6RZU - chains B and C of the 12 polymer chains in the assembly; structure by electron microscopy, 14.70 A resolution (very low resolution: no residue pairs are listed; an interface is given only as per-side residue counts).

[Chain B (and C)]
Molecule: Putative mitochondrial dynamin protein
Source organism: Chaetomium thermophilum var. thermophilum DSM 1495
Notes: chain C of this document is another copy of the same molecule, construct and numbering; everything in this record applies to it too
Reference sequence: G0SGC7 (G0SGC7_CHATD); residue numbers follow UniProt; this construct covers 219-913
Amino-acid sequence (695 residues; numbered 219 to 913; the number before each row is that of its first residue):
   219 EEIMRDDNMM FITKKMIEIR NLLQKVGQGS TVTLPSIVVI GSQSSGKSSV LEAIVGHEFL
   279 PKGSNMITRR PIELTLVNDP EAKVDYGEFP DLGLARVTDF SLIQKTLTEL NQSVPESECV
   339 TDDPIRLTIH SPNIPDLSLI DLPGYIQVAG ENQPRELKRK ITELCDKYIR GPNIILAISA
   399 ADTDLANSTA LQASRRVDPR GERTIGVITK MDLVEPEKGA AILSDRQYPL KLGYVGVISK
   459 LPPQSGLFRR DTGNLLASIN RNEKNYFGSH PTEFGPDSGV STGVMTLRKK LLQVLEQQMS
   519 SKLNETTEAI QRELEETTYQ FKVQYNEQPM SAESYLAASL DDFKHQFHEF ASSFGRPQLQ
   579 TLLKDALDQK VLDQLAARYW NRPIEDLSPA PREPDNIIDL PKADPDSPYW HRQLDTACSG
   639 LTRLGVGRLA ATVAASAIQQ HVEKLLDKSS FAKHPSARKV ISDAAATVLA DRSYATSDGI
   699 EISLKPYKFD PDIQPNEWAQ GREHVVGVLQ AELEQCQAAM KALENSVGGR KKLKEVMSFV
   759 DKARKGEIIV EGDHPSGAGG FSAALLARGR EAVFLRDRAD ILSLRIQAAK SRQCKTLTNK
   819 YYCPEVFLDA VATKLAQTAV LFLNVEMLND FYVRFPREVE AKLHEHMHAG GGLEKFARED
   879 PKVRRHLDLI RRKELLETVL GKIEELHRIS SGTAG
Unresolved in the structure: 219-223, 333-338, 365-374, 459-470, 911-913
Disulfide bonds: C812-C821
What the authors report for this chain:
  - mutagenesis - Y537A, D559A, K562A, R646A: unchanged binding to liposome
  - mutagenesis - Y537A, D559A, K562A, R646A: unchanged catalytic activity on liposome

[Interface between chain B and chain C]
At this resolution (15 A) residue pairs are not listed: 12 residues of chain B and 12 of chain C lie at the interface.

[Summary]
Chain B and chain C each contribute 12 residues to their interface. From the paper: Y537A, D559A and K562A of
chain B, among others, leave binding to liposome unchanged; Y537A, D559A and K562A of chain B, among others,
leave catalytic activity on liposome unchanged.
Chain B and chain C are both Putative mitochondrial dynamin protein (Chaetomium thermophilum var. thermophilum
DSM 1495); the structure, Structure of s-Mgm1 decorating the outer surface of tubulated lipid membranes in the
GTPgammaS bound state, was determined by electron microscopy together with 6RZT, 6RZV, 6RZW and 6QL4 from the
same study.
